PDB entry 6FVV | electron microscopy, 5.40 A resolution (low resolution: residue-level contacts below are approximate; hydrogen-bond / salt-bridge calls are withheld) | chains I and J of the 47 polymer chains in the assembly

# Chain I
Protein: 26S proteasome regulatory subunit 4 homolog
Organism: Saccharomyces cerevisiae (strain ATCC 204508 / S288c)
Reference sequence: P40327 (PRS4_YEAST); numbering as in UniProt (aligned over 53-437)
Sequence (385 residues; row label = number of the first residue in the row):
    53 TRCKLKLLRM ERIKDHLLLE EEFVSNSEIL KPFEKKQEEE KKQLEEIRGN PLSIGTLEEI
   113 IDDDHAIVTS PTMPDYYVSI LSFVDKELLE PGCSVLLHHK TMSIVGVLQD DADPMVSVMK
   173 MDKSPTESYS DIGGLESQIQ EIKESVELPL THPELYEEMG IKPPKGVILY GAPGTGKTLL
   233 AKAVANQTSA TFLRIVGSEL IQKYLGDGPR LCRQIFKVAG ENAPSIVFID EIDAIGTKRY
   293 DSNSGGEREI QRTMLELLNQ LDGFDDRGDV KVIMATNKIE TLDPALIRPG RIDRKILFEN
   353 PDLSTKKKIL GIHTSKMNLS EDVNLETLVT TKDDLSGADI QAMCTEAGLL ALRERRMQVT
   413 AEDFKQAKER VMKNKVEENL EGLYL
Swiss-Prot annotation at these positions:
  - binding site (ATP): Gly223 to Thr230
  - cross-link (Glycyl lysine isopeptide (Lys-Gly)): Lys234 (interchain with G-Cter in ubiquitin), Lys255 (interchain with G-Cter in ubiquitin), Lys290 (interchain with G-Cter in ubiquitin)
  - mutagenesis: Lys229 (K229Q: 73% loss of ATPase activity)
Reported in the primary citation:
  - mutagenesis - R407C: unchanged growth

# Chain J
Protein: 26S proteasome regulatory subunit 8 homolog
Organism: Saccharomyces cerevisiae (strain ATCC 204508 / S288c)
Reference sequence: Q01939 (PRS8_YEAST); residues 1-405 here = UniProt positions 1-405
Sequence (405 residues; row label = number of the first residue in the row):
     1 MTAAVTSSNI VLETHESGIK PYFEQKIQET ELKIRSKTEN VRRLEAQRNA LNDKVRFIKD
    61 ELRLLQEPGS YVGEVIKIVS DKKVLVKVQP EGKYIVDVAK DINVKDLKAS QRVCLRSDSY
   121 MLHKVLENKA DPLVSLMMVE KVPDSTYDMV GGLTKQIKEI KEVIELPVKH PELFESLGIA
   181 QPKGVILYGP PGTGKTLLAR AVAHHTDCKF IRVSGAELVQ KYIGEGSRMV RELFVMAREH
   241 APSIIFMDEI DSIGSTRVEG SGGGDSEVQR TMLELLNQLD GFETSKNIKI IMATNRLDIL
   301 DPALLRPGRI DRKIEFPPPS VAARAEILRI HSRKMNLTRG INLRKVAEKM NGCSGADVKG
   361 VCTEAGMYAL RERRIHVTQE DFELAVGKVM NKNQETAISV AKLFK
Swiss-Prot annotation at these positions:
  - binding site (ATP): Gly189 to Thr196
  - modified residue: Thr2 (N-acetylthreonine)

# Chain I / chain J interface
Residue-residue contacts - 74 pairs, chain I then chain J:
  Lys93(I) with Asp81(J)
  Glu97(I) with Asp81(J)
  Arg100(I) with Asp81(J)
  Gly101(I) with Lys83(J)
  Asn102(I) with Lys83(J); Val96(J); Asp97(J); Ser119(J)
  Pro103(I) with Tyr94(J); Ile95(J); Ser119(J)
  Leu104(I) with Tyr94(J); Ile95(J)
  Ser105(I) with Tyr94(J)
  Ile106(I) with Lys93(J); Ile95(J)
  Leu148(I) with Ile95(J)
  Leu160(I) with Ser80(J)
  Gln161(I) with Val79(J); Leu85(J)
  Ala164(I) with Lys77(J)
  Pro166(I) with Lys93(J)
  Ser250(I) with Arg231(J); Thr271(J)
  Glu251(I) with Thr271(J)
  Ile253(I) with Glu267(J)
  Lys255(I) with Glu225(J); Ser227(J); Arg228(J)
  Asp282(I) with Glu274(J)
  Glu283(I) with Arg270(J); Glu274(J)
  Asp285(I) with Arg270(J)
  Ala286(I) with Glu267(J)
  Lys290(I) with Ser261(J); Gly262(J); Gly263(J); Glu267(J)
  Arg291(I) with Arg257(J); Gly264(J)
  Tyr292(I) with Gly264(J); Glu267(J); Val268(J)
  Asn329(I) with Ser261(J); Arg270(J)
  Thr333(I) with Ser261(J)
  Asn370(I) with Ser176(J); Leu177(J)
  Asp391(I) with Pro307(J)
  Cys396(I) with Ile179(J)
  Thr397(I) with Ile179(J); Arg312(J)
  Glu398(I) with Arg312(J)
  Gly400(I) with Gly178(J)
  Leu401(I) with Glu159(J); Glu162(J); Val163(J); Phe174(J)
  Ala403(I) with Leu177(J)
  Leu404(I) with Glu162(J); Leu166(J); Leu173(J); Phe174(J); Leu177(J)
  Arg405(I) with Lys155(J); Lys158(J); Glu159(J); Glu162(J)
  Arg407(I) with Leu177(J)
  Arg408(I) with Leu177(J)
  Met409(I) with Leu177(J)
  Arg422(I) with Glu159(J); Lys313(J)
  Lys425(I) with Glu315(J)
Also at the interface, not in a pair above, chain I (59 interface residues in all): Leu96, Pro123, His151, Pro225, Gly226, Arg246, Val248, Ile287, Lys330, Lys368, Met369, Leu371, Gln393, Val411, Val423, Asn426, Lys427
Also at the interface, not in a pair above, chain J (52 interface residues in all): Gly92, Tyr120, Ala180, Gln181, Lys183, Tyr188, Gly260, Asp265, Leu297, Arg306

# In short
Chain I and chain J form an interface of 59 and 52 residues respectively. UniProt lists 8 ATP-binding residues
and one mutagenesis site on chain I; 8 ATP-binding residues on chain J. From the paper: R407C of chain I
leaves growth unchanged.
Chain I is 26S proteasome regulatory subunit 4 homolog and chain J is 26S proteasome regulatory subunit 8
homolog, both from Saccharomyces cerevisiae (strain ATCC 204508 / S288c); the structure, 26S proteasome, s3
state, was determined by electron microscopy together with 6FVW, 6FVT, 6FVU, 6FVX and 6FVY from the same
study.
